PDB entry 5R44 | X-ray diffraction, 1.05 A resolution | chains A and C of the 5 polymer chains in the assembly

# Chain A
Protein: Chymotrypsinogen A
From: Bos taurus
Notes: EC 3.4.21.1
Reference sequence: P00766 (CTRA_BOVIN); numbering as in UniProt (aligned over 1-13)
Sequence (13 residues; each row starts with the number of its first residue):
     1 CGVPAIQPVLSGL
Not modelled in the structure: 11-13

# Chain C
Protein: Chymotrypsinogen A
From: Bos taurus
Notes: EC 3.4.21.1
Reference sequence: P00766 (CTRA_BOVIN); numbering as in UniProt (aligned over 149-245)
Sequence (97 residues; numbered 149 to 245; the number before each row is that of its first residue):
   149 ANTPDRLQQASLPLLSNTNCKKYWGTKIKDAMICAGASGVSSCMGDSGGP
   199 LVCKKNGAWTLVGIVSWGSSTCSTSTPGVYARVTALVNWVQQTLAAN
Not modelled in the structure: 149
Cystine bridges: Cys168-Cys182, Cys191-Cys220
Curated features (UniProtKB/Swiss-Prot):
  - active site: Ser195 (Charge relay system)

# Chain A / chain C interface
Pairs across the interface - 6 pairs, chain A then chain C:
  Gly2(A) with Ala206(C); Trp207(C), hydrogen bond (backbone-backbone)
  Pro4(A) with Trp207(C)
  Val9(A) with Gln157(C), hydrogen bond (backbone-side chain)
  Leu10(A) with Gln157(C); Ser159(C)
Interface residues without a listed pair, chain A (7 interface residues in all): Cys1, Val3, Pro8
Interface residues without a listed pair, chain C (5 interface residues in all): Gly205

# Overview
The interface between chain A and chain C involves 7 residues on one side and 5 on the other; the contacts
include 2 hydrogen bonds. Polar pairs include Val9(A)-Gln157(C) and Gly2(A)-Trp207(C). From UniProt:
active-site residue Ser195(C) on chain C.
Chain A is Chymotrypsinogen A and chain C is Chymotrypsinogen A, both from Bos taurus; the structure, Crystal
Structure of gamma-Chymotrypsin at pH 7.5, room temperature, was determined by X-ray diffraction.
